PDB entry 3OKJ | X-ray diffraction, 2.70 A resolution | chains B and C of the 28 polymer chains in the assembly

[Chain B]
Molecule: Proteasome component Y13
From: Saccharomyces cerevisiae
Notes: EC 3.4.25.1; fragment: sequence database residues 2-245
UniProt: P23638 (PSA4_YEAST); the construct lacks a stretch of the UniProt sequence and is renumbered around it, so the offset changes along the chain: 4-63 = UniProt 2-61; 64-144 = UniProt 63-143; 145-200 = UniProt 145-200; 202-204 = UniProt 201-203; 2 more segments
Amino-acid sequence (244 residues; row label = number of the first residue in the row; note: 1 number in that range is skipped by the numbering (no residue carries it; nothing is unmodelled there); a row labelled like 20A-20B holds insertion residues (20A, then the next letters in order)):
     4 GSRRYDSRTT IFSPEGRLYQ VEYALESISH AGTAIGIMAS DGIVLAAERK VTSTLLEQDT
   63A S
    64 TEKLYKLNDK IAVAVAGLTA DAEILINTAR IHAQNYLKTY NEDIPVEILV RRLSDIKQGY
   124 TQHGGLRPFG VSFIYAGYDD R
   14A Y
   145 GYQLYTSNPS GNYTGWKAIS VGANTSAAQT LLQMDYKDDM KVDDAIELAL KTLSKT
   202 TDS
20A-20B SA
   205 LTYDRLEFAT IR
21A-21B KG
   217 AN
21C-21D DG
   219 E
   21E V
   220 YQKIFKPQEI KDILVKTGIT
Curated features (UniProtKB/Swiss-Prot):
  - cross-link (Glycyl lysine isopeptide (Lys-Gly)): Lys101 (interchain with G-Cter in ubiquitin), Lys199 (interchain with G-Cter in ubiquitin), Lys225 (interchain with G-Cter in ubiquitin)

[Chain C]
Molecule: Proteasome component PRE6
From: Saccharomyces cerevisiae
Notes: EC 3.4.25.1; fragment: sequence database residues 3-243
UniProt: P40303 (PSA7_YEAST); the construct lacks a stretch of the UniProt sequence and is renumbered around it, so the offset changes along the chain: 7-62 = UniProt 3-58; 63-143 = UniProt 60-140; 145-180 = UniProt 144-179; 182-203 = UniProt 184-205; 1 more segments
Amino-acid sequence (241 residues; row label = number of the first residue in the row; note: 3 numbers in that range are skipped by the numbering (no residue carries them; nothing is unmodelled there); a row labelled like 18A-18D holds insertion residues (18A, then the next letters in order)):
     7 GYDRALSIFS PDGHIFQVEY ALEAVKRGTC AVGVKGKNCV VLGCERRSTL KLQDTR
   62A I
    63 TPSKVSKIDS HVVLSFSGLN ADSRILIEKA RVEAQSHRLT LEDPVTVEYL TRYVAGVQQR
   123 YTQSGGVRPF GVSTLIAGFD P
   14A R
   144 D
   14B D
   145 EPKLYQTEPS GIYSSWSAQT IGRNSKTVRE FLEKNY
18A-18D DRKE
   182 PPATVEECVK LTVRSLLEVV QT
   206 GAKNIEITVV KPDSDIVALS SEEINQYVTQ IEQEKQEQ
Curated features (UniProtKB/Swiss-Prot):
  - modified residue: Thr63 (Phosphothreonine)

[Interface between chain B and chain C]
Residue-residue contacts (74):
  Arg6(B) - Arg10(C)  hydrogen bond (backbone-side chain)
  Asp9(B) - Tyr8(C)  hydrogen bond
  Asp9(B) - Arg10(C)  salt bridge
  Arg11(B) - Arg10(C)
  Thr13(B) - Leu12(C)
  Thr13(B) - Arg130(C)
  Ile14(B) - Leu12(C)  hydrophobic
  Ile14(B) - Gln23(C)
  Tyr14A(B) - Arg62(C)  hydrogen bond (backbone-side chain)
  Tyr14A(B) - Ile62A(C)  hydrophobic
  Phe15(B) - Gln23(C)  hydrogen bond (backbone-side chain)
  Phe15(B) - Tyr26(C)
  Phe15(B) - Ala27(C)  hydrophobic
  Phe15(B) - Leu81(C)  hydrophobic
  Phe15(B) - Arg130(C)
  Phe15(B) - Pro131(C)
  Phe15(B) - Gly133(C)
  Ser16(B) - Tyr26(C)
  Pro17(B) - Tyr26(C)  hydrophobic
  Pro17(B) - Glu29(C)
  Glu18(B) - Glu29(C)
  Glu18(B) - Arg33(C)  hydrogen bond (backbone-side chain)
  Gly19(B) - Tyr26(C)
  Gly19(B) - Glu29(C)
  Gly19(B) - Ala30(C)
  Arg20(B) - Arg33(C)
  Leu21(B) - Arg130(C)
  Met41(B) - Asp60(C)
  Met41(B) - Arg62(C)
  Glu110(B) - Ile62A(C)
  Arg114(B) - Arg86(C)
  Ser117(B) - Arg86(C)  hydrogen bond (backbone-side chain)
  Asp118(B) - Arg86(C)  salt bridge
  Gln121(B) - Ala83(C)
  Gln121(B) - Asp84(C)
  Gln121(B) - Ile87(C)
  Thr124(B) - Arg130(C)  hydrogen bond (backbone-side chain)
  Gln125(B) - Tyr123(C)
  Gln125(B) - Gly128(C)
  Gln125(B) - Val129(C)
  Gln125(B) - Arg130(C)  hydrogen bond (backbone-backbone)
  Gln125(B) - Phe132(C)
  His126(B) - Gly128(C)
  His126(B) - Val129(C)
  Gly127(B) - Tyr8(C)
  Gly127(B) - Gly128(C)  hydrogen bond (backbone-backbone)
  Gly128(B) - Tyr8(C)
  Tyr146(B) - Arg62(C)  hydrogen bond (backbone-side chain)
  Gln147(B) - Ile62A(C)
  Leu148(B) - Ile62A(C)
  Tyr149(B) - Ile62A(C)
  Ser154(B) - Ala83(C)
  Gly155(B) - Ala83(C)
  Gly155(B) - Arg86(C)  hydrogen bond (backbone-side chain)
  Asn156(B) - Asn82(C)  hydrogen bond
  Tyr157(B) - Pro64(C)
  Tyr157(B) - Arg86(C)
  Thr158(B) - Thr63(C)
  Gly159(B) - Gln59(C)
  Gly159(B) - Asp60(C)  hydrogen bond (backbone-backbone)
  Gly159(B) - Ile62A(C)
  Gly159(B) - Thr63(C)  hydrogen bond (backbone-side chain)
  Trp160(B) - Leu56(C)  hydrophobic
  Trp160(B) - Leu58(C)
  Trp160(B) - Gln59(C)
  Trp160(B) - Asp60(C)
  Lys161(B) - Leu58(C)  hydrogen bond (backbone-backbone)
  Lys161(B) - Gln59(C)
  Ala162(B) - Leu58(C)
  Gln173(B) - Leu56(C)
  Gln173(B) - Leu58(C)
  Gln177(B) - Lys57(C)
  Gln177(B) - Leu58(C)
  Tyr180(B) - Leu58(C)  hydrophobic
Interface residues without a listed pair, chain B (41 interface residues in all): Leu176

[Summary]
Chain B and chain C form an interface of 41 and 31 residues respectively, with 15 hydrogen bonds and 2 salt
bridges. Polar contacts include Asp9(B)-Arg10(C), Asp118(B)-Arg86(C) and Arg6(B)-Arg10(C).
Chain B is Proteasome component Y13 and chain C is Proteasome component PRE6, both from Saccharomyces
cerevisiae; the structure, Alpha-keto-aldehyde binding mechanism reveals a novel lead structure motif for
proteasome inhibition, was determined by X-ray diffraction.
